Entry 1DRA (X-ray diffraction, 1.90 A resolution); this record covers chains A and B.

== Chain A (and B) ==
Molecule: Dihydrofolate reductase
From: Escherichia coli
Notes: EC 1.5.1.3; chain B of this document is another copy of the same molecule, construct and numbering; everything in this record applies to it too
UniProt: P0ABQ4 (DYR_ECOLI); residues 1-159 here = UniProt positions 1-159
Chain sequence (159 residues; row label = number of the first residue in the row):
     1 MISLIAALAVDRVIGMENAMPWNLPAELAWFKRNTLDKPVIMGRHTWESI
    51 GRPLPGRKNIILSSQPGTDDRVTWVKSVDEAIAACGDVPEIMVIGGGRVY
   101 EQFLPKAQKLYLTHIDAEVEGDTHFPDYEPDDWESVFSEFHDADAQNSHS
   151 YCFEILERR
Differences from the reference sequence: conflict E27 (Asp in P0ABQ4), D37 (Asn in P0ABQ4)
Ligand contacts: methotrexate (MTX): I5, A6, A7, E27, L28, W30, F31, K32, T46, S49, I50, R52, L54, R57, I94, Y100, T113
UniProt features mapped onto this chain:
  - binding site (substrate): I5, R52, R57, T113
  - binding site (NADP(+)): A7, V13 to A19, H45, T46, S63, S64, K76, G95 to Q102

== Interface between chain A and chain B ==
Residue-residue contacts (35; chain A residue first):
  E17(A) - A145(B)
  N18(A) - A143(B)
  N18(A) - D144(B)  hydrogen bond (side chain-backbone)
  N18(A) - A145(B)
  A19(A) - D144(B)  hydrogen bond (backbone-backbone)
  A19(A) - A145(B)
  A19(A) - Q146(B)
  A19(A) - N147(B)
  A19(A) - S148(B)
  M20(A) - N23(B)
  M20(A) - S148(B)
  P21(A) - P21(B)
  P21(A) - S148(B)
  P21(A) - H149(B)
  W22(A) - W22(B)
  W22(A) - N23(B)
  N23(A) - M20(B)
  N23(A) - W22(B)
  S49(A) - A145(B)  hydrogen bond (side chain-backbone)
  S49(A) - Q146(B)
  I50(A) - Q146(B)
  G51(A) - Q146(B)
  A143(A) - N18(B)
  D144(A) - N18(B)
  D144(A) - A19(B)  hydrogen bond (backbone-backbone)
  A145(A) - A19(B)
  Q146(A) - A19(B)
  Q146(A) - E48(B)  hydrogen bond (side chain-backbone)
  Q146(A) - S49(B)  hydrogen bond (side chain-backbone)
  N147(A) - N18(B)
  N147(A) - A19(B)
  S148(A) - A19(B)
  S148(A) - M20(B)
  S148(A) - P21(B)
  H149(A) - P21(B)
Also at the interface, not in a pair above, chain A (18 interface residues in all): E48

== Overview ==
The interface between chain A and chain B involves 18 residues on one side and 15 on the other, with 6
hydrogen bonds. Among the polar pairs are N18(A)-D144(B), S49(A)-A145(B) and Q146(A)-E48(B). Ligands of chain
A: methotrexate.
Both chains are Dihydrofolate reductase (Escherichia coli). Entry 1DRA (Crystal structure of unliganded
escherichia coli dihydrofolate reductase. ligand-induced conformational changes and cooperativity in binding)
was determined by X-ray diffraction, deposited together with 1DRB and 5DFR.
